PDB entry 5HLH | X-ray diffraction, 3.00 A resolution | chains I and B of the 4 polymer chains in the assembly

== Chain I ==
Molecule: 24-nt DNA strand
Sequence (24 nucleotides; numbered 1 to 24; the number before each row is that of its first residue):
     1 TAACTCAATC GCGCGCGATT GAGT

== Chain B ==
Molecule: MarR family transcriptional regulator
From: Staphylococcus epidermidis
Reference sequence: A0A0N1EJ89 (A0A0N1EJ89_STAEP); residue numbers follow UniProt; this construct covers 1-146
Chain sequence (147 residues; numbered 0 to 146; the number before each row is that of its first residue; numbering starts at 0):
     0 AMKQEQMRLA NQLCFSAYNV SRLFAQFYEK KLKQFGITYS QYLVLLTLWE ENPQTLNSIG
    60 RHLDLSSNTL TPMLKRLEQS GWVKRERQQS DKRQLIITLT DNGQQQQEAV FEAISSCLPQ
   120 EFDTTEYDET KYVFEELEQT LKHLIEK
Disordered / not traced: 0, 118-124, 146
Sequence notes: expression tag (0); engineered mutation Met72 (Leu in A0A0N1EJ89)
Modified positions: Cys13 (cysteinesulfonic acid; OCS)

== Interface between chain I and chain B ==
Pairs across the interface (21):
  DG13(I) with Thr37(B), phosphate contact; Arg75(B), salt bridge to the phosphate
  DC14(I) with Thr37(B), hydrogen bond to the phosphate; Ser39(B), hydrogen bond to the phosphate; Gln40(B), hydrogen bond to the phosphate; Met72(B), phosphate contact; Arg75(B), salt bridge to the phosphate
  DG15(I) with Tyr38(B), hydrogen bond to the phosphate; Ser39(B), hydrogen bond to the phosphate; Thr68(B), base contact
  DC16(I) with Asp63(B), phosphate contact; Leu64(B), phosphate contact; Asn67(B), hydrogen bond to the base; Thr68(B), base contact
  DG17(I) with Asn67(B), hydrogen bond to the base
  DA18(I) with Asn67(B), base contact
  DG23(I) with Lys91(B), phosphate contact; Arg92(B), base contact
  DT24(I) with Asp90(B), sugar contact; Lys91(B), hydrogen bond to the phosphate; Arg92(B), sugar contact
Also at the interface, not in a pair above, chain I (9 interface residues in all): DA22

== In short ==
9 residues of chain I face 13 of chain B across their interface, with 8 hydrogen bonds and 2 salt bridges.
Polar contacts include DC16(I)-Asn67(B), DG17(I)-Asn67(B) and DC14(I)-Thr37(B).
Here chain I is a 24-nt DNA strand and chain B is MarR family transcriptional regulator (Staphylococcus
epidermidis). Entry 5HLH (Crystal structure of the overoxidized AbfR bound to DNA) was determined by X-ray
diffraction, deposited together with 5HLG and 5HLI.
